Entry 8D0K (electron microscopy, 4.27 A resolution (low resolution: residue-level contacts below are approximate; hydrogen-bond / salt-bridge calls are withheld)); this record covers chains A and F of the 8 polymer chains in the assembly.

Chain A:
Name: CST complex subunit CTC1
Source organism: Homo sapiens
Reference sequence: Q2NKJ3 (CTC1_HUMAN); residue numbers follow UniProt; this construct covers 2-1217
Sequence (1246 residues; each row starts with the number of its first residue; numbers below 1 keep their minus sign (Met-28 is residue -28)):
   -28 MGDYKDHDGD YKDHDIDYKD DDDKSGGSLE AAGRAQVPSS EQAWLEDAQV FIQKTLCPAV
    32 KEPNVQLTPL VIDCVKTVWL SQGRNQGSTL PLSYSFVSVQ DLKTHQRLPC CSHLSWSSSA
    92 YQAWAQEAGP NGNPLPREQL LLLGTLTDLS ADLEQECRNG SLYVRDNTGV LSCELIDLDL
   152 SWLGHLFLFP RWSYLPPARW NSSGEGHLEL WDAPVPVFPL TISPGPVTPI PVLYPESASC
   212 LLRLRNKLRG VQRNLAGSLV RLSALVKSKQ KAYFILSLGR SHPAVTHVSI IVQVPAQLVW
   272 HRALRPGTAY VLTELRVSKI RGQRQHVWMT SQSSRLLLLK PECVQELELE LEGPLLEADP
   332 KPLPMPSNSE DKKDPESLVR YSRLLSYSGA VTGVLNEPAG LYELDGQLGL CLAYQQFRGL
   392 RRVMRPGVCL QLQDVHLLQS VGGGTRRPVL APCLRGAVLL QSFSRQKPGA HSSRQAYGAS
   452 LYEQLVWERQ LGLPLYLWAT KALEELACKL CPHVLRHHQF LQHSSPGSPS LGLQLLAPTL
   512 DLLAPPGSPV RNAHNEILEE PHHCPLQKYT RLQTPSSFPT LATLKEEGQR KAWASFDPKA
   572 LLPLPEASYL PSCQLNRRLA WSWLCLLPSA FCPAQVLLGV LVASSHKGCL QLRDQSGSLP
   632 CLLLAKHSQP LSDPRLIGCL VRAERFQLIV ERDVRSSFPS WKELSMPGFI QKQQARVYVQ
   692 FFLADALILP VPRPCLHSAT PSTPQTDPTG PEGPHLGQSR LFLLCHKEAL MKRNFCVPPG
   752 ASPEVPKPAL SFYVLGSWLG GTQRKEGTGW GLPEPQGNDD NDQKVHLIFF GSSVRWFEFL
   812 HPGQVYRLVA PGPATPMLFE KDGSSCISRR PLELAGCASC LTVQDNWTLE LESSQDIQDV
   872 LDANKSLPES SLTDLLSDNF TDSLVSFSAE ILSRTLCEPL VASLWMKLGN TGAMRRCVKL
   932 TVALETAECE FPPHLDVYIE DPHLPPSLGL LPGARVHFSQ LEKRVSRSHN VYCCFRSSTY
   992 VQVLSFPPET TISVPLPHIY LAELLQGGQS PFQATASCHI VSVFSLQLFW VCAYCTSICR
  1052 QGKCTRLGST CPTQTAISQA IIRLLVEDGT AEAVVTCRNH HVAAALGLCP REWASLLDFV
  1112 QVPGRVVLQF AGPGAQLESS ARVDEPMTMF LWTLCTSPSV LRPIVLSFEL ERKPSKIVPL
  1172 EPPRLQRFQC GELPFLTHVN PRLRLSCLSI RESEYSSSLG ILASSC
Unresolved in the structure: -28 to 8, 318-349, 706-727, 911-925, 1125-1135, 1205-1217
Construct notes: initiating methionine (-28); expression tag (-27 to 1); conflict Val820 (Ile in Q2NKJ3), Val1005 (Ile in Q2NKJ3)
Swiss-Prot annotation at these positions:
  - natural variant: Ala227 (A227V: In CRMCC1), Val259 (V259M: In CRMCC1), Gly503 (G503R: In CRMCC1), Val665 (V665G: In CRMCC1), Val820 (I820V: this construct carries the variant), Arg840 (R840W: In CRMCC1), Val871 (V871M: In CRMCC1), Arg975 (R975G: In CRMCC1), Cys985 (deletion: In CRMCC1), Arg987 (R987W: In CRMCC1), Val1005 (I1005V: this construct carries the variant), Leu1142 (L1142H: In CRMCC1), 1 further natural variant entry in UniProt

Chain F:
Name: DNA polymerase alpha catalytic subunit
Source organism: Homo sapiens
Notes: EC 2.7.7.7
Reference sequence: P09884 (DPOLA_HUMAN); numbering as in UniProt (aligned over 2-1462)
Sequence (1527 residues; each row starts with the number of its first residue; numbers below 1 keep their minus sign (Met-63 is residue -63)):
   -63 MGGSAGDYKD HDGDYKDHDI DYKDDDDKGA SSAWSHPQFE KGGGSGGGSG GSAWSHPQFE
    -3 KGAGSAPVHG DDSLSDSGSF VSSRARREKK SKKGRQEALE RLKKAKAGEK YKYEVEDFTG
    57 VYEEVDEEQY SKLVQARQDD DWIVDDDGIG YVEDGREIFD DDLEDDALDA DEKGKDGKAR
   117 NKDKRNVKKL AVTKPNNIKS MFIACAGKKT ADKAVDLSKD GLLGDILQDL NTETPQITPP
   177 PVMILKKKRS IGASPNPFSV HTATAVPSGK IASPVSRKEP PLTPVPLKRA EFAGDDVQVE
   237 STEEEQESGA MEFEDGDFDE PMEVEEVDLE PMAAKAWDKE SEPAEEVKQE ADSGKGTVSY
   297 LGSFLPDVSC WDIDQEGDSS FSVQEVQVDS SHLPLVKGAD EEQVFHFYWL DAYEDQYNQP
   357 GVVFLFGKVW IESAETHVSC CVMVKNIERT LYFLPREMKI DLNTGKETGT PISMKDVYEE
   417 FDEKIATKYK IMKFKSKPVE KNYAFEIPDV PEKSEYLEVK YSAEMPQLPQ DLKGETFSHV
   477 FGTNTSSLEL FLMNRKIKGP CWLEVKSPQL LNQPVSWCKV EAMALKPDLV NVIKDVSPPP
   537 LVVMAFSMKT MQNAKNHQNE IIAMAALVHH SFALDKAAPK PPFQSHFCVV SKPKDCIFPY
   597 AFKEVIEKKN VKVEVAATER TLLGFFLAKV HKIDPDIIVG HNIYGFELEV LLQRINVCKA
   657 PHWSKIGRLK RSNMPKLGGR SGFGERNATC GRMICDVEIS AKELIRCKSY HLSELVQQIL
   717 KTERVVIPME NIQNMYSESS QLLYLLEHTW KDAKFILQIM CELNVLPLAL QITNIAGNIM
   777 SRTLMGGRSE RNEFLLLHAF YENNYIVPDK QIFRKPQQKL GDEDEEIDGD TNKYKKGRKK
   837 AAYAGGLVLD PKVGFYDKFI LLLDFNSLYP SIIQEFNICF TTVQRVASEA QKVTEDGEQE
   897 QIPELPDPSL EMGILPREIR KLVERRKQVK QLMKQQDLNP DLILQYDIRQ KALKLTANSM
   957 YGCLGFSYSR FYAKPLAALV TYKGREILMH TKEMVQKMNL EVIYGDTDSI MINTNSTNLE
  1017 EVFKLGNKVK SEVNKLYKLL EIDIDGVFKS LLLLKKKKYA ALVVEPTSDG NYVTKQELKG
  1077 LDIVRRDWCD LAKDTGNFVI GQILSDQSRD TIVENIQKRL IEIGENVLNG SVPVSQFEIN
  1137 KALTKDPQDY PDKKSLPHVH VALWINSQGG RKVKAGDTVS YVICQDGSNL TASQRAYAPE
  1197 QLQKQDNLTI DTQYYLAQQI HPVVARICEP IDGIDAVLIA TWLGLDPTQF RVHHYHKDEE
  1257 NDALLGGPAQ LTDEEKYRDC ERFKCPCPTC GTENIYDNVF DGSGTDMEPS LYRCSNIDCK
  1317 ASPLTFTVQL SNKLIMDIRR FIKKYYDGWL ICEEPTCRNR TRHLPLQFSR TGPLCPACMK
  1377 ATLQPEYSDK SLYTQLCFYR YIFDAECALE KLTTDHEKDK LKKQFFTPKV LQDYRKLKNT
  1437 AEQFLSRSGY SEVNLSKLFA GCAVKSV
Unresolved in the structure: -63 to 323, 808-841, 1076-1265, 1463
Construct notes: initiating methionine (-63); expression tag (-62 to 1, 1463)
Swiss-Prot annotation at these positions:
  - zinc finger: Cys1283 to Ser1318 (CysA-type)
  - motif: Cys1348 to Cys1374 (CysB motif)
  - binding site (Zn(2+)): Cys1283, Cys1286, Cys1310, Cys1315, Cys1348, Cys1353, Cys1371, Cys1374
  - site: Lys124, Lys125 (Cleavage)
  - modified residue: Thr174 (Phosphothreonine), Ser186 (Phosphoserine), Ser190 (Phosphoserine), Ser209 (Phosphoserine), Lys224 (N6-acetyllysine), Thr406 (Phosphothreonine), Lys970 (N6-succinyllysine)
  - natural variant: Ile79 (I79S: In VEODS), Gly110 (G110R: In VEODS), Pro1381 (P1381L: In VEODS)

How chain A and chain F interact:
Contacting residue pairs - 10 pairs, chain A then chain F:
  Gln1038(A) - Lys551(F)
  Phe1040(A) - Lys551(F)
  Ile1049(A) - Ala550(F)
  Arg1116(A) - Asn549(F)
  Arg1116(A) - Ala550(F)
  Arg1116(A) - His553(F)
  Val1118(A) - Lys551(F)
  Val1118(A) - His553(F)
  Pro1124(A) - Gln649(F)
  Gln1177(A) - Lys672(F)
Other interface residues (no listed pair), chain A (8 interface residues in all): Leu1187
Other interface residues (no listed pair), chain F (9 interface residues in all): Tyr353, Asn552, Leu673

Overview:
8 residues of chain A and 9 residues of chain F are in contact. Curated annotation (UniProt) lists 8
Zn2+-binding residues on chain F.
Chain A is CST complex subunit CTC1 and chain F is DNA polymerase alpha catalytic subunit, both from Homo
sapiens; the structure, Human CST-DNA polymerase alpha/primase preinitiation complex bound to 4xTEL-foldback
template - PRIM2C advanced PIC, was determined by electron microscopy (same publication as 8D0B).
